PDB entry 2PVX | X-ray diffraction, 1.04 A resolution | chain A

Chain A:
Protein: Rubredoxin
Organism: Pyrococcus furiosus
UniProtKB: P24297 (RUBR_PYRFU); residue numbers follow UniProt; this construct covers 1-54
Sequence (54 residues; numbered 1 to 54; the number before each row is that of its first residue):
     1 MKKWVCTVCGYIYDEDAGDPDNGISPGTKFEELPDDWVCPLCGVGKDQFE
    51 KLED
Unresolved in the structure: 54
Differences from the reference sequence: engineered mutation Lys-2 (Ala in P24297), Thr-7 (Lys in P24297), Val-8 (Ile in P24297), Leu-41 (Ile in P24297), Val-44 (Ala in P24297), Gly-45 (Pro in P24297), Asp-47 (Ser in P24297), Gln-48 (Glu in P24297)
Curated features (UniProtKB/Swiss-Prot):
  - binding site (Fe cation): Cys-6, Cys-9, Cys-39, Cys-42
Bound ions: Zn2+: Cys-6, Cys-9, Cys-39, Cys-42
Reported in the primary citation:
  - contacts within the chain: Phe-30/Lys-46 (hydrogen bond), Leu-33/Lys-46 (hydrogen bond) (proposed by the authors, not directly observed)
  - Zn2+ coordination: Cys-6 (proposed by the authors, not directly observed)
  - conformationally variable residues (side-chain flip): Asp-35
  - interface residues: Pro-20 to Gly-23

In short:
The Zn2+ site is built by Cys-6, Cys-9, Cys-39 and Cys-42. UniProt lists 4 Fe cation-binding residues. The
paper reports the interface residue Pro-20; Zn2+ coordination by Cys-6.
Chain A is Rubredoxin (Pyrococcus furiosus); the structure, NMR and X-ray Analysis of Structural Additivity in
Metal Binding Site-Swapped Hybrids of Rubredoxin, was determined by X-ray diffraction (same publication as
2PVE).
